PDB entry 5M3L | electron microscopy, 3.80 A resolution | chains M and N of the 15 polymer chains in the assembly

[Chain M]
Protein: Hemoglobin linker chain L1
Organism: Lumbricus terrestris
Reference sequence: Q9GV76 (Q9GV76_LUMTE); residues 9-225 here correspond to UniProt positions 24-240 (UniProt number = residue number + 15)
Amino-acid sequence (217 residues; each row starts with the number of its first residue):
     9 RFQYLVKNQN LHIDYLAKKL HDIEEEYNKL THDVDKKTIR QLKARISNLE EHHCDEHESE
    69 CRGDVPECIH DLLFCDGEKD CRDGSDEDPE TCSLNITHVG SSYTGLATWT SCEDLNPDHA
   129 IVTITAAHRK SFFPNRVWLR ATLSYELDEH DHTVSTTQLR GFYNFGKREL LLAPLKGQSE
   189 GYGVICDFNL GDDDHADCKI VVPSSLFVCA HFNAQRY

[Chain N]
Protein: Extracellular hemoglobin linker L2 subunit
Organism: Lumbricus terrestris
Reference sequence: Q2I743 (Q2I743_LUMTE); residues 10-229 here correspond to UniProt positions 47-266 (UniProt number = residue number + 37)
Amino-acid sequence (220 residues; each row starts with the number of its first residue):
    10 LDPRLGANAF LIIRLDRIIE KLRTKLDEAE KIDPEHFVSE IDARVEKIEG THCEKRTFQC
    70 GGNEQECISD LLVCDGHKDC HNAHDEDPDV CDTSVVKAGN VFSGTSTWHG CLAREDHVTR
   130 ITITASKRRK FFTARIWLRA LVESELERHG ENVTSSFNAK GYYNFASRRL ILLPTDDHDD
   190 HLAVVCSFNR GDNERAECHR VTEATLHQCA DLFVTLEEHD
Differences from the reference sequence: conflict Glu-55 (Thr92 in Q2I743)

[Interface between chain M and chain N]
Contacting residue pairs - 26 pairs, chain M then chain N:
  Val-14(M) / Leu-14(N)  hydrophobic
  Gln-17(M) / Asn-17(N)
  Gln-17(M) / Ile-21(N)
  His-20(M) / Ile-21(N)
  Ile-21(M) / Ile-21(N)  hydrophobic
  Leu-24(M) / Leu-24(N)  hydrophobic
  Lys-27(M) / Arg-32(N)
  Ile-31(M) / Arg-32(N)
  Glu-34(M) / Leu-35(N)
  Leu-38(M) / Ala-38(N)  hydrophobic
  Thr-39(M) / Asp-42(N)
  Thr-39(M) / Pro-43(N)
  Thr-39(M) / Glu-44(N)
  His-40(M) / Glu-44(N)  hydrogen bond (backbone-side chain)
  Val-42(M) / Pro-43(N)  hydrophobic
  Leu-50(M) / Ile-50(N)  hydrophobic
  Thr-112(M) / Asn-72(N)
  Gly-113(M) / Asn-72(N)
  Leu-114(M) / Glu-73(N)
  Leu-114(M) / His-90(N)
  Thr-116(M) / Glu-75(N)
  His-127(M) / His-90(N)
  Asn-221(M) / Asn-72(N)
  Asn-221(M) / Gln-74(N)
  Gln-223(M) / Asn-72(N)
  Tyr-225(M) / Asn-72(N)  hydrogen bond
Interface residues without a listed pair, chain M (27 interface residues in all): Leu-13, Leu-28, Ile-47, Arg-53, Ile-54, Leu-57
Interface residues without a listed pair, chain N (25 interface residues in all): Asp-25, Ile-28, Leu-31, Glu-39, Val-47, Asp-51, Val-54, Ile-57, Glu-58

[In short]
The interface between chain M and chain N involves 27 residues on one side and 25 on the other, with 2
hydrogen bonds. Among the polar pairs are His-40(M)/Glu-44(N) and Tyr-225(M)/Asn-72(N).
Chain M is Hemoglobin linker chain L1 and chain N is Extracellular hemoglobin linker L2 subunit, both from
Lumbricus terrestris; the structure, Single-particle cryo-EM using alignment by classification (ABC): the
structure of Lumbricus terrestris hemoglobin, was determined by electron microscopy.
